Entry 8TEW (electron microscopy, 3.02 A resolution); this record covers chains X and Y of the 27 polymer chains in the assembly.

== Chain X (and Y) ==
Molecule: Triplex capsid protein 2
From: Human herpesvirus 5 strain AD169
Notes: chain Y of this document is another copy of the same molecule, construct and numbering; everything in this record applies to it too
UniProt: P16728 (TRX2_HCMVA); numbering as in UniProt (aligned over 1-306)
Amino-acid sequence (306 residues; row label = number of the first residue in the row):
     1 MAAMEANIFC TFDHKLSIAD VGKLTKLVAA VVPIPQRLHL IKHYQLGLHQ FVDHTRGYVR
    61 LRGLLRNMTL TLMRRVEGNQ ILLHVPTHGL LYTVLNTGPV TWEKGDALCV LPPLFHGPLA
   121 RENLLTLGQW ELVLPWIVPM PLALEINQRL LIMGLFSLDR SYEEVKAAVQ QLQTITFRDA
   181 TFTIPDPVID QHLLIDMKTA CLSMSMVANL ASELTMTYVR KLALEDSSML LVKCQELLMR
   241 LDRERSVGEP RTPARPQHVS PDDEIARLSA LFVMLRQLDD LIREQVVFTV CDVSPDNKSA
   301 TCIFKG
Unresolved in the structure: 242-252 (chain Y: 1-2, 116-121, 246-258)

== Chain X / chain Y interface ==
Residue-residue contacts (96):
  His-88(X) / His-88(Y)
  His-88(X) / Gly-306(Y)  hydrogen bond (side chain-backbone)
  Gly-89(X) / Thr-87(Y)
  Gly-89(X) / His-88(Y)
  Lys-104(X) / Gln-36(Y)  hydrogen bond
  Leu-144(X) / Arg-276(Y)
  Glu-145(X) / Arg-276(Y)  salt bridge
  Gln-148(X) / Ser-269(Y)
  Gln-148(X) / Phe-272(Y)
  Gln-148(X) / Arg-276(Y)  hydrogen bond
  Leu-151(X) / Phe-272(Y)  hydrophobic
  Ile-152(X) / Ile-265(Y)  hydrophobic
  Ile-152(X) / Ser-269(Y)
  Ile-152(X) / Phe-272(Y)  hydrophobic
  Leu-155(X) / Tyr-218(Y)
  Phe-156(X) / Pro-261(Y)  hydrophobic
  Phe-156(X) / Ile-265(Y)  hydrophobic
  Asp-159(X) / Lys-221(Y)
  Arg-160(X) / Val-259(Y)  hydrogen bond (side chain-backbone)
  Arg-160(X) / Pro-261(Y)
  Arg-160(X) / Glu-264(Y)  salt bridge
  Leu-172(X) / Ile-265(Y)  hydrophobic
  Leu-194(X) / Leu-222(Y)  hydrophobic
  Lys-198(X) / Leu-222(Y)
  Cys-201(X) / Thr-215(Y)
  Cys-201(X) / Leu-222(Y)  hydrophobic
  Leu-202(X) / Leu-230(Y)  hydrophobic
  Leu-202(X) / Cys-234(Y)  hydrophobic
  Met-204(X) / Thr-215(Y)
  Met-204(X) / Leu-271(Y)  hydrophobic
  Ser-205(X) / Thr-215(Y)
  Ser-205(X) / Val-219(Y)
  Ser-205(X) / Cys-234(Y)
  Ser-205(X) / Leu-238(Y)
  Ala-208(X) / Ser-212(Y)
  Ala-208(X) / Leu-241(Y)
  Asn-209(X) / Leu-237(Y)
  Ala-211(X) / Ala-208(Y)  hydrophobic
  Leu-214(X) / Leu-155(Y)  hydrophobic
  Leu-214(X) / Phe-156(Y)  hydrophobic
  Leu-214(X) / Asp-159(Y)
  Thr-215(X) / Leu-155(Y)
  Thr-215(X) / Ser-205(Y)  hydrogen bond (backbone-side chain)
  Thr-215(X) / Ala-208(Y)
  Met-216(X) / Ser-205(Y)
  Met-216(X) / Ala-208(Y)  hydrophobic
  Met-216(X) / Asn-209(Y)  hydrogen bond (backbone-side chain)
  Met-216(X) / Ser-212(Y)
  Tyr-218(X) / Leu-155(Y)
  Tyr-218(X) / Ser-157(Y)
  Tyr-218(X) / Leu-193(Y)
  Tyr-218(X) / Cys-201(Y)  hydrophobic
  Tyr-218(X) / Leu-202(Y)
  Tyr-218(X) / Ser-205(Y)
  Val-219(X) / Ser-205(Y)  hydrogen bond (backbone-side chain)
  Arg-220(X) / Asn-209(Y)  hydrogen bond
  Lys-221(X) / Leu-158(Y)
  Lys-221(X) / Asp-159(Y)  salt bridge
  Leu-222(X) / Leu-158(Y)
  Glu-225(X) / Leu-158(Y)
  Asp-226(X) / Lys-198(Y)  salt bridge
  Leu-231(X) / Leu-202(Y)  hydrophobic
  Cys-234(X) / Leu-202(Y)  hydrophobic
  Cys-234(X) / Met-206(Y)  hydrogen bond
  Leu-237(X) / Arg-267(Y)  hydrogen bond (backbone-side chain)
  Leu-237(X) / Ala-270(Y)  hydrophobic
  Leu-238(X) / Met-206(Y)  hydrophobic
  Ala-254(X) / Tyr-162(Y)  hydrogen bond (backbone-side chain)
  Arg-255(X) / Tyr-162(Y)
  Pro-256(X) / Asp-159(Y)
  Pro-256(X) / Tyr-162(Y)
  Val-259(X) / Glu-164(Y)
  Val-259(X) / Ala-168(Y)  hydrophobic
  Pro-261(X) / Gln-171(Y)
  Pro-261(X) / Leu-172(Y)  hydrophobic
  Glu-264(X) / Ile-152(Y)
  Ile-265(X) / Arg-149(Y)
  Ile-265(X) / Ile-152(Y)  hydrophobic
  Leu-268(X) / Gln-148(Y)
  Leu-268(X) / Ile-152(Y)  hydrophobic
  Leu-271(X) / Met-204(Y)  hydrophobic
  Phe-272(X) / Leu-151(Y)  hydrophobic
  Phe-272(X) / Met-204(Y)  hydrophobic
  Phe-272(X) / Leu-281(Y)
  Phe-272(X) / Ile-282(Y)  hydrophobic
  Leu-275(X) / Met-204(Y)  hydrophobic
  Leu-275(X) / Leu-275(Y)  hydrophobic
  Leu-275(X) / Ile-282(Y)  hydrophobic
  Arg-276(X) / Ile-282(Y)  hydrogen bond (side chain-backbone)
  Leu-278(X) / Leu-275(Y)  hydrophobic
  Asp-279(X) / Arg-283(Y)  salt bridge
  Asp-280(X) / Arg-283(Y)  salt bridge
  Arg-283(X) / Asp-279(Y)  salt bridge
  Cys-291(X) / Arg-37(Y)
  Ile-303(X) / Arg-37(Y)
  Lys-305(X) / Gly-306(Y)  hydrogen bond (side chain-backbone)
Interface residues without a listed pair, chain X (67 interface residues in all): Leu-90, Leu-158, Glu-164, Gln-171, Met-197, Met-206, Val-207, Leu-230, Met-239, Asp-262, Ser-269, Ile-282
Interface residues without a listed pair, chain Y (69 interface residues in all): Val-165, Thr-199, Val-207, Leu-210, Ala-211, Glu-213, Thr-217, Ser-227, Leu-231, Ser-260, Asp-262, Ala-266, Leu-268, Val-273, Leu-278

== Summary ==
Chain X and chain Y form an interface of 67 and 69 residues respectively, with 13 hydrogen bonds and 7 salt
bridges. Among the polar pairs are Glu-145(X)/Arg-276(Y), Arg-160(X)/Glu-264(Y) and Lys-221(X)/Asp-159(Y).
Chain X and chain Y are both Triplex capsid protein 2 (Human herpesvirus 5 strain AD169); the structure, Human
cytomegalovirus penton vertex, CVSC-bound configuration, was determined by electron microscopy (same
publication as 8TEP, 8TES, 8TET and 8TEU).
